PDB entry 1A1H | X-ray diffraction, 1.60 A resolution | chains C and A of the 3 polymer chains in the assembly

# Chain C
Molecule: 11-nt DNA strand
Sequence (11 nucleotides; numbered 51 to 61; the number before each row is that of its first residue):
    51 TGTGCCCACG C

# Chain A
Name: Qgsr zinc finger peptide
Organism: Mus musculus
UniProt: P08046 (EGR1_MOUSE); residues 102-190 here correspond to UniProt positions 308-396 (UniProt number = residue number + 206)
Amino-acid sequence (90 residues; row label = number of the first residue in the row):
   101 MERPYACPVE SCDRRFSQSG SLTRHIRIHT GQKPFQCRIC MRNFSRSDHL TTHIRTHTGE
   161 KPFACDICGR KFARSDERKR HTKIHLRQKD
Disordered / not traced: 101-102, 188-190
Construct notes: variant Gln118 (Arg324 in P08046), Gly120 (Asp326 in P08046), Ser121 (Glu327 in P08046)
Ion coordination: Zn2+ site 1: Cys107, Cys112, His125, His129; Zn2+ site 2: Cys137, Cys140, His153, His157; Zn2+ site 3: Cys165, Cys168, His181, His185

# Chain C / chain A interface
Pairs across the interface (11):
  DT51(C) - Ser119(A)  base contact
  DT51(C) - Gly120(A)  base contact
  DT53(C) - Phe135(A)  phosphate contact
  DG54(C) - Arg124(A)  base contact
  DC55(C) - Arg146(A)  base contact
  DC55(C) - Asp148(A)  hydrogen bond to the base
  DC56(C) - Ser175(A)  hydrogen bond to the phosphate
  DC57(C) - Lys179(A)  salt bridge to the phosphate
  DA58(C) - Arg174(A)  base contact
  DA58(C) - Asp176(A)  hydrogen bond to the base
  DG60(C) - Arg180(A)  base contact
Interface residues without a listed pair, chain C (11 interface residues in all): DG52, DC59, DC61
Interface residues without a listed pair, chain A (13 interface residues in all): Gln118, Ser147

# Overview
Chain C and chain A form an interface of 11 and 13 residues respectively; the contacts include 3 hydrogen
bonds and 1 salt bridge. Polar contacts include DC55(C)-Asp148(A), DA58(C)-Asp176(A) and DC56(C)-Ser175(A).
The Zn2+ site 1 is built by Cys107(A), Cys112(A), His125(A) and His129(A).
Here chain C is an 11-nt DNA strand and chain A is Qgsr zinc finger peptide (Mus musculus). Entry 1A1H (Qgsr
(ZIF268 variant) zinc finger-DNA complex (gcac site)) was determined by X-ray diffraction together with 1A1G,
1A1I, 1A1J, 1A1K and 1A1L from the same study.
